Entry 7UVO (X-ray diffraction, 2.09 A resolution); this record covers chains A and B of the 3 polymer chains in the assembly.

# Chain A
Molecule: RUPA-38 Fab heavy chain
From: Homo sapiens
Notes: antibody fragment or engineered binder
Chain sequence (223 residues; row label = number of the first residue in the row; a row labelled like 82A-82C holds insertion residues (82A, then the next letters in order)):
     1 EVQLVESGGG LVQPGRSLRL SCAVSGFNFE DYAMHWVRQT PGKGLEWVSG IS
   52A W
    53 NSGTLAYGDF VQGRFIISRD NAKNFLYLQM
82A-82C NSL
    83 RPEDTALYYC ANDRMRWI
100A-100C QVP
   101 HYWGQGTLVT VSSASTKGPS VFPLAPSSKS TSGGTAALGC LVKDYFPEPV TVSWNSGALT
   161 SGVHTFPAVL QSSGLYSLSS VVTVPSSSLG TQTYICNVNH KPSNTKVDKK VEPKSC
Disulfides: Cys22-Cys92, Cys140-Cys196

# Chain B
Molecule: RUPA-38 Fab light chain
From: Homo sapiens
Notes: antibody fragment or engineered binder
Chain sequence (218 residues; row label = number of the first residue in the row; note: 1 number in that range is skipped by the numbering (no residue carries it; nothing is unmodelled there); a row labelled like 27A-27C holds insertion residues (27A, then the next letters in order)):
     1 LSALTQPRS
    11 VSGSPGQSVT ISCTGTN
27A-27C DDV
    28 GEYNYVSWYQ QHPGKAPKLM IYDVTKRPSG VPDRFSASKS GNTASLTISG LQAEDEANYY
    88 CCSYAGTY
   95A H
    96 MVFGGGTKLT V
  106A L
   107 VLGQPKAAPS VTLFPPSSEE LQANKATLVC LISDFYPGAV TVAWKADSSP VKAGVETTTP
   167 SKQSNNKYAA SSYLSLTPEQ WKSHRSYSCQ VTHEGSTVEK TVAPTECC
Disordered / not traced: 1-2, 214
Disulfides: Cys23-Cys88, Cys136-Cys195

# Chain A / chain B interface
Disulfides between the chains: Cys216(A)-Cys213(B)
Pairs across the interface - 69 pairs, chain A then chain B:
  His35(A) - Met96(B)
  Val37(A) - Phe98(B)  hydrophobic
  Gln39(A) - Gln38(B)  hydrogen bond
  Gln39(A) - Tyr87(B)  hydrogen bond
  Gly44(A) - Tyr87(B)
  Leu45(A) - Tyr87(B)
  Leu45(A) - Phe98(B)
  Trp47(A) - Tyr95(B)
  Trp47(A) - His95A(B)
  Trp47(A) - Met96(B)
  Trp47(A) - Phe98(B)
  Thr56(A) - Tyr95(B)
  Ala58(A) - Thr94(B)
  Ala58(A) - Tyr95(B)
  Ala58(A) - His95A(B)
  Tyr59(A) - His95A(B)  hydrogen bond (backbone-side chain)
  Tyr91(A) - Gln38(B)  hydrogen bond
  Tyr91(A) - Lys42(B)
  Tyr91(A) - Pro44(B)
  Arg96(A) - Tyr49(B)  hydrogen bond
  Ile100(A) - Tyr91(B)
  Ile100(A) - Tyr95(B)
  Ile100(A) - Met96(B)  hydrophobic
  Gln100A(A) - Tyr32(B)
  Gln100A(A) - Asp50(B)  hydrogen bond
  Gln100A(A) - Met96(B)
  Val100B(A) - Ser34(B)
  Val100B(A) - Tyr36(B)
  Val100B(A) - Leu46(B)  hydrophobic
  Pro100C(A) - Tyr36(B)  hydrogen bond (backbone-side chain)
  Pro100C(A) - Leu46(B)
  His101(A) - Leu46(B)
  Trp103(A) - Tyr36(B)
  Trp103(A) - Pro44(B)
  Trp103(A) - Phe98(B)  hydrophobic
  Gly104(A) - Ala43(B)
  Ser120(A) - Lys131(B)  hydrogen bond
  Phe122(A) - Ser123(B)
  Phe122(A) - Glu125(B)
  Phe122(A) - Glu126(B)
  Phe122(A) - Lys131(B)
  Pro123(A) - Ser123(B)
  Leu124(A) - Phe120(B)
  Leu124(A) - Val135(B)  hydrophobic
  Ala125(A) - Phe120(B)
  Ala137(A) - Thr118(B)
  Ala137(A) - Phe120(B)
  Leu141(A) - Glu126(B)
  Leu141(A) - Thr133(B)
  Leu141(A) - Val135(B)  hydrophobic
  Lys143(A) - Glu126(B)  salt bridge
  Lys143(A) - Lys131(B)
  Lys143(A) - Thr133(B)  hydrogen bond
  Asp144(A) - Lys131(B)  salt bridge
  His164(A) - Ala175(B)
  Phe166(A) - Ala175(B)
  Phe166(A) - Ala176(B)
  Phe166(A) - Ser177(B)
  Pro167(A) - Thr164(B)
  Val169(A) - Thr164(B)
  Val169(A) - Tyr179(B)  hydrophobic
  Leu170(A) - Glu162(B)
  Gln171(A) - Ser181(B)  hydrogen bond
  Leu178(A) - Tyr179(B)
  Ser179(A) - Val135(B)
  Ser179(A) - Tyr179(B)  hydrogen bond (backbone-side chain)
  Val181(A) - Leu137(B)  hydrophobic
  Lys209(A) - Glu125(B)  salt bridge
  Cys216(A) - Cys213(B)  disulfide
Other interface residues (no listed pair), chain A (45 interface residues in all): Lys43, Glu46, Val121, Leu138, Gly139, Thr183, Lys214
Other interface residues (no listed pair), chain B (42 interface residues in all): Cys89, Gly99, Gly100, Pro121, Ala129, Ser139, Ser167, Lys168

# Overview
Chain A and chain B form an interface of 45 and 42 residues respectively; the contacts include 1 disulfide
bond, 11 hydrogen bonds and 3 salt bridges. Among the polar pairs are Lys143(A)-Glu126(B), Asp144(A)-Lys131(B)
and Lys209(A)-Glu125(B).
Chain A is RUPA-38 Fab heavy chain and chain B is RUPA-38 Fab light chain, both from Homo sapiens; the
structure, Pfs230 domain 1 bound by RUPA-38 Fab, was determined by X-ray diffraction together with 7UVS from
the same study.
